Entry 4XKC (X-ray diffraction, 2.00 A resolution); this record covers chain A.

Chain A:
Name: Ycf53-like protein
From: Synechocystis sp. (strain PCC 6803 / Kazusa)
Reference sequence: P72583 (YC53L_SYNY3); numbering as in UniProt (aligned over 1-233)
Sequence (233 residues; each row starts with the number of its first residue):
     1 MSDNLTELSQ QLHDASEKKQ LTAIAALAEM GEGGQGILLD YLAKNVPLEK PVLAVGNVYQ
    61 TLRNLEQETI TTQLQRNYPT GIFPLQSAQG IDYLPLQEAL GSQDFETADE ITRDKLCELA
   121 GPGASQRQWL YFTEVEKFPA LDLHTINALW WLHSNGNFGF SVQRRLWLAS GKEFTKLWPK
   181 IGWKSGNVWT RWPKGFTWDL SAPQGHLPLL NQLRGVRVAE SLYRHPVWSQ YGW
Not modelled in the structure: 1-3, 14-18
Metal / ion sites: Magnesium deuteroporphyrin IX Mg near Asn211 (its only coordinating residue here)
Small-molecule neighbours: Magnesium deuteroporphyrin IX (MD9): Arg113, Trp183, Trp189, Trp192, Phe196, Leu209, Leu210, Asn211, Gln212, Leu213, Arg214

In short:
Chain A binds Magnesium deuteroporphyrin IX.
Chain A is Ycf53-like protein (Synechocystis sp. (strain PCC 6803 / Kazusa)); the structure, Crystal Structure
of GENOMES UNCOUPLED 4 (GUN4) in Complex with Magnesium Deuteroporphyrin IX, was determined by X-ray
diffraction together with 4XKB from the same study.
